4U3F - chains D and H of the 20 polymer chains in the assembly; structure by X-ray diffraction, 3.23 A resolution.

Chain D:
Name: Mitochondrial cytochrome c1, heme protein
Organism: Gallus gallus
Notes: EC 1.10.2.2
UniProt: D0VX26 (D0VX26_CHICK); residue numbers follow UniProt; this construct covers 1-241
Sequence (241 residues; numbered 1 to 241; the number before each row is that of its first residue):
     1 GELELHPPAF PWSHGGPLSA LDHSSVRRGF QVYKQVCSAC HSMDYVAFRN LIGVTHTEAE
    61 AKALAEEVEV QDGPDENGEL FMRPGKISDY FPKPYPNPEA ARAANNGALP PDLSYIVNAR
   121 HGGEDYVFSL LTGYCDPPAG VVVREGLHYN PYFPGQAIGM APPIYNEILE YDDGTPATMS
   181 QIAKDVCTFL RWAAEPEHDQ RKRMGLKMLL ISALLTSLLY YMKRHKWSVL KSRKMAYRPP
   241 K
Glycans and other covalent adducts: heme c (HEC) linked to Cys37, Cys40
Ion coordination: heme c Fe: His41, Met160
Ligand contacts: heme c (HEC): Val32, Val36, Ala39, His41, Asn105, Ala108, Leu109, Pro110, Pro111, Leu113, Ile116, Arg120, Tyr126, Val127, Leu130, Leu131, Phe153, Ile158, Gly159, Met160, Pro163, Ile164, Val186, Leu190

Chain H:
Name: Cytochrome b-c1 complex subunit 6
Organism: Gallus gallus
UniProt: D0VX28 (D0VX28_CHICK); residues 2-78 here correspond to UniProt positions 1-77 (UniProt number = residue number - 1)
Sequence (77 residues; numbered 2 to 78; the number before each row is that of its first residue):
     2 LRGSGEEEEE ELVDPLTTIR EHCEQTEKCV KARERLELCD ARVSSRSHTE EQCTEELFDF
    62 LHARDHCVAH KLFNKLK
Not modelled in the structure: 2-10

Chain D / chain H interface:
Pairs across the interface (50):
  Leu3(D) - Glu56(H)
  Glu4(D) - Phe59(H)
  Leu5(D) - Phe59(H)
  Leu5(D) - Leu62(H)  hydrophobic
  Leu5(D) - His63(H)
  Pro8(D) - Asp66(H)
  Pro8(D) - His67(H)
  Pro8(D) - Ala70(H)  hydrophobic
  Phe10(D) - Ala70(H)  hydrophobic
  Phe10(D) - Phe74(H)  hydrophobic
  Pro11(D) - Ala70(H)
  Pro11(D) - Phe74(H)
  Trp12(D) - Phe74(H)  hydrophobic
  Arg28(D) - Lys78(H)  hydrogen bond (side chain-backbone)
  Phe128(D) - Leu73(H)  hydrophobic
  Thr132(D) - Leu17(H)
  Thr132(D) - Arg21(H)  hydrogen bond (backbone-side chain)
  Pro138(D) - Cys54(H)  hydrophobic
  Pro138(D) - Leu58(H)  hydrophobic
  Ala139(D) - Asp41(H)
  Ala139(D) - Val44(H)  hydrophobic
  Ala139(D) - Ser45(H)
  Ala139(D) - Gln53(H)
  Ala139(D) - Cys54(H)  hydrogen bond (backbone-backbone)
  Gly140(D) - Gln53(H)
  Val141(D) - Gln53(H)
  Val141(D) - Thr55(H)
  Tyr149(D) - Leu58(H)
  Pro151(D) - Phe59(H)
  Pro151(D) - Leu62(H)  hydrophobic
  Tyr152(D) - Asp66(H)  hydrogen bond
  Gln156(D) - Phe59(H)
  Asn166(D) - Leu13(H)
  Asn166(D) - Asp15(H)
  Glu167(D) - Leu13(H)
  Gly174(D) - Lys78(H)
  Thr175(D) - Lys78(H)
  Thr178(D) - Leu13(H)
  Thr178(D) - Val14(H)
  Thr178(D) - Asp15(H)
  Thr178(D) - Pro16(H)
  Met179(D) - Asp15(H)  hydrogen bond (backbone-side chain)
  Ser180(D) - Asp15(H)  hydrogen bond
  Ser180(D) - Pro16(H)
  Ser180(D) - Leu17(H)
  Ser180(D) - Leu77(H)
  Gln181(D) - Leu77(H)
  Gln181(D) - Lys78(H)  hydrogen bond (side chain-backbone)
  Lys184(D) - Phe74(H)
  Lys184(D) - Lys78(H)
Other interface residues (no listed pair), chain D (32 interface residues in all): His6, Ala9, Asp22, Gly133, Asp185
Other interface residues (no listed pair), chain H (25 interface residues in all): Glu52

Summary:
32 residues of chain D face 25 of chain H across their interface, with 7 hydrogen bonds. Polar pairs include
Arg28(D)-Lys78(H), Thr132(D)-Arg21(H) and Tyr152(D)-Asp66(H). Covalently linked heme c: at Cys37(D). The heme
c Fe site is built by His41(D) and Met160(D).
Here chain D is Mitochondrial cytochrome c1, heme protein and chain H is Cytochrome b-c1 complex subunit 6,
both from Gallus gallus. Entry 4U3F (Cytochrome bc1 complex from chicken with designed inhibitor bound) was
determined by X-ray diffraction.
